7UWE - chains B and J of the 9 polymer chains in the assembly; structure by electron microscopy, 2.90 A resolution.

Chain B:
Molecule: 29-nt DNA strand
Sequence (29 nucleotides; numbered 1 to 29; the number before each row is that of its first residue):
     1 GGGTATTCGC CGTGTACCTC TCCTAGCCC
Disordered / not traced: 1-3

Chain J:
Molecule: DNA-directed RNA polymerase subunit beta'
From: Escherichia coli
Notes: EC 2.7.7.6
Reference sequence: P0A8T7 (RPOC_ECOLI); numbering as in UniProt (aligned over 1-1407)
Sequence (1407 residues; numbered 1 to 1407; the number before each row is that of its first residue):
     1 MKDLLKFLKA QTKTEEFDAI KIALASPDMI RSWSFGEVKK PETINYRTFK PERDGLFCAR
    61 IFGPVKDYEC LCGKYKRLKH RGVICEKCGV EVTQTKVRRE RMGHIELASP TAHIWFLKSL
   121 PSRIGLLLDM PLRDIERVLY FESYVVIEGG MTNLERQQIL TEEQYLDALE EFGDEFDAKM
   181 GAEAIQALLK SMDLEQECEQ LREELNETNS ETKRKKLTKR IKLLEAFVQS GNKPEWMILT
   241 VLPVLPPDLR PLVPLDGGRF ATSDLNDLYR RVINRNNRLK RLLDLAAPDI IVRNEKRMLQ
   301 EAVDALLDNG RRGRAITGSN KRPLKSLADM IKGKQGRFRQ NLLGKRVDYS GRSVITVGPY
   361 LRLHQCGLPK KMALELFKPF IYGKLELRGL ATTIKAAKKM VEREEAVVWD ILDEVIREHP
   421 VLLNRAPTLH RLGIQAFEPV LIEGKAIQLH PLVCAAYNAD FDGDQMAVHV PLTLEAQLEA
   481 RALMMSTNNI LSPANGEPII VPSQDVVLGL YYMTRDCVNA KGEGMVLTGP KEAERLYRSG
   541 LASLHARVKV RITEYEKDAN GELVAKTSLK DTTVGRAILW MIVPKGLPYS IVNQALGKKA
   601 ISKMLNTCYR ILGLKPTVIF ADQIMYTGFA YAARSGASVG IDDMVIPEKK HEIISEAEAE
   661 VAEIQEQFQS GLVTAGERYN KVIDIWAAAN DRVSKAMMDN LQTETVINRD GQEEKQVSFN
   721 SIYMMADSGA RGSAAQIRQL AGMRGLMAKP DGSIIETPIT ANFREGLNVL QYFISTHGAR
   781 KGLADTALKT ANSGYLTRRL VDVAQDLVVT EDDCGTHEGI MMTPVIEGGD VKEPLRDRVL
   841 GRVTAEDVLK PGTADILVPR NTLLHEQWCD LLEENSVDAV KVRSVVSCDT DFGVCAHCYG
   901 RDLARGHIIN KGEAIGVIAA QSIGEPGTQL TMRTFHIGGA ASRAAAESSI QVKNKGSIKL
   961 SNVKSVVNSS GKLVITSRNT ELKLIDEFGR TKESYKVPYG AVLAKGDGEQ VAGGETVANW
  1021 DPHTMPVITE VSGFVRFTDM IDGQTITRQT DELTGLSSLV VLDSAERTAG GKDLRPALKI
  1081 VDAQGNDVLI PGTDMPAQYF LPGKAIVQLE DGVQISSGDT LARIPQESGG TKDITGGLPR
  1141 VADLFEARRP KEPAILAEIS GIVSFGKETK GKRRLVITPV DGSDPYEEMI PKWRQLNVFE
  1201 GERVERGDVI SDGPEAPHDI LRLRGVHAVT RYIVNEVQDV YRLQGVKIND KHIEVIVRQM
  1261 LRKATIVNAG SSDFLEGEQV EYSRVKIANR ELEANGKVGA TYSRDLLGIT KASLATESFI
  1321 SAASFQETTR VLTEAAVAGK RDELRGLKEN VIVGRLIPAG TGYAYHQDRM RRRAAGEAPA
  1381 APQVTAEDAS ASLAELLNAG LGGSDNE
Disordered / not traced: 1-15, 934-947, 1052-1056, 1127-1135, 1374-1407
Metal / ion sites: Zn2+ site 1: Cys70, Cys72, Gly73, Lys74; Mg2+: Asp460, Asp462, Asp464 (shared with 1 residue of chain R); Zn2+ site 2: Cys814, Cys888, Cys895, Cys898
UniProt features mapped onto this chain:
  - binding site (Zn(2+)): Cys70, Cys72, Cys85, Cys88, Cys814, Cys888, Cys895, Cys898
  - binding site (Mg(2+)): Asp460, Asp462, Asp464
  - modified residue: Lys983 (N6-acetyllysine)
  - mutagenesis: Gln504 (Q504P: Resistant to antibiotics salinamide A and B), Asn690 (N690D: Resistant to antibiotics salinamide A and B), Met697 (M697V: Resistant to antibiotics salinamide A and B), Ala735 (A735T: Resistant to antibiotics salinamide A and B), Arg738 (R738C/H/P/S: Resistant to antibiotics salinamide A and B), Ala748 (A748E: Resistant to antibiotics salinamide A and B), Pro758 (P758S/T: Resistant to antibiotics salinamide A and B), Phe763 (F763C: Resistant to antibiotics salinamide A and B), Ser775 (S775A: Resistant to antibiotics salinamide A and B), Ala779 (A779T/V: Resistant to antibiotics salinamide A and B), Arg780 (R780C: Resistant to antibiotics salinamide A and B), Gly782 (G782A/C: Resistant to antibiotics salinamide A and B), 1 further mutagenesis entry in UniProt

Interface between chain B and chain J:
Contacting residue pairs - 21 pairs, chain B then chain J:
  DT4(B) - Met1189(J)  phosphate contact
  DC11(B) - Gln1326(J)  phosphate contact
  DG12(B) - Tyr795(J)  phosphate contact
  DG12(B) - Gln1326(J)  phosphate contact
  DT13(B) - Arg339(J)  salt bridge to the phosphate
  DT13(B) - Tyr795(J)  sugar contact
  DG14(B) - Lys334(J)  salt bridge to the phosphate
  DG14(B) - Thr790(J)  hydrogen bond to the base
  DG14(B) - Ala791(J)  base contact
  DG14(B) - Gly794(J)  sugar contact
  DG14(B) - Tyr795(J)  sugar contact
  DT15(B) - Lys334(J)  salt bridge to the phosphate
  DT15(B) - Arg339(J)  salt bridge to the phosphate
  DA16(B) - Ala426(J)  sugar contact
  DC17(B) - Arg346(J)  salt bridge to the phosphate
  DC23(B) - Ala261(J)  base contact
  DC23(B) - Asn320(J)  phosphate contact
  DT24(B) - Phe260(J)  base contact
  DT24(B) - Arg270(J)  base contact
  DT24(B) - Ser319(J)  hydrogen bond to the sugar
  DT24(B) - Asn320(J)  hydrogen bond to the phosphate
Also at the interface, not in a pair above, chain B (12 interface residues in all): DA5, DC10
Also at the interface, not in a pair above, chain J (23 interface residues in all): Leu120, Leu255, Asp267, Arg311, Arg352, Arg798, Lys1172, Glu1327

Summary:
12 residues of chain B and 23 residues of chain J are in contact, with 3 hydrogen bonds and 5 salt bridges.
Polar contacts include DG14(B)-Thr790(J), DT24(B)-Ser319(J) and DT24(B)-Asn320(J).
Here chain B is a 29-nt DNA strand and chain J is DNA-directed RNA polymerase subunit beta' (Escherichia
coli). Entry 7UWE (CryoEM Structure of E. coli Transcription-Coupled Ribonucleotide Excision Repair (TC-RER)
complex) was determined by electron microscopy together with 7UWH from the same study.
